PDB entry 7VN4 | X-ray diffraction, 2.10 A resolution | chains D and H of the 4 polymer chains in the assembly

== Chain D ==
Name: Maltodextrin-binding protein, Protein BRASSINAZOLE-RESISTANT 1
From: Serratia sp. (strain FS14)
UniProt: chimeric construct of A0A4P1LXE0, Q8S307: residues -347 to 20 from A0A4P1LXE0 (A0A4P1LXE0_SERSF) positions 3-370 (UniProt number = residue number + 350); residues 21-90 from Q8S307 positions 21-90 (same numbers)
Sequence (439 residues; numbered -348 to 90; the number before each row is that of its first residue; numbers below 1 keep their minus sign (Met-348 is residue -348)):
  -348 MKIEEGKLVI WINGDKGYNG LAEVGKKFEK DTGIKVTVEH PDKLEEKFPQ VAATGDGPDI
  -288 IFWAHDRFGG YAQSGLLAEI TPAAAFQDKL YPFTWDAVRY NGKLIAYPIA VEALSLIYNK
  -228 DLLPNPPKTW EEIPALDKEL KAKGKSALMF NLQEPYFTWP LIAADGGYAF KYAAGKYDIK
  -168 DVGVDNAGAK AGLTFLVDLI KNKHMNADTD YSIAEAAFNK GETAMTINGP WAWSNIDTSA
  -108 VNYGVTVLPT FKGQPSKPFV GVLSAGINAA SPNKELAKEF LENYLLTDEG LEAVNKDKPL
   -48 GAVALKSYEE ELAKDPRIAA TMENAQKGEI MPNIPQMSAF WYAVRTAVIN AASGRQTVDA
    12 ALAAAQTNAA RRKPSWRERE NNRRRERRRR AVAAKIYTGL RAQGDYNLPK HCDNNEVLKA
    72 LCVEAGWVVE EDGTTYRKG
Unresolved in the structure: 89-90
Sequence notes: initiating methionine (-348); engineered mutation Ala-266 (Asp84 in A0A4P1LXE0), Ala-265 (Lys85 in A0A4P1LXE0), Ala-176 (Glu174 in A0A4P1LXE0), Ala-175 (Asn175 in A0A4P1LXE0), Ala-109 (Lys241 in A0A4P1LXE0), Ala11 (Glu361 in A0A4P1LXE0), Ala14 (Lys364 in A0A4P1LXE0), Ala15 (Asp365 in A0A4P1LXE0)

== Chain H ==
Molecule: 15-nt DNA strand
Sequence (15 nucleotides; row label = number of the first residue in the row; numbers below 1 keep their minus sign (DT-3 is residue -3)):
    -3 TTTCCACGTG GAAAA

== Chain D / chain H interface ==
Pairs across the interface - 11 pairs, chain D then chain H:
  Arg23(D) with DT-3(H), base contact
  Asn33(D) with DT-1(H), base contact
  Arg36(D) with DT-2(H), sugar contact; DT-1(H), salt bridge to the phosphate
  Glu37(D) with DC0(H), base contact; DC1(H), hydrogen bond to the base
  Arg40(D) with DC0(H), salt bridge to the phosphate; DC1(H), salt bridge to the phosphate
  Lys61(D) with DA11(H), salt bridge to the phosphate
  His62(D) with DA10(H), hydrogen bond to the phosphate; DA11(H), salt bridge to the phosphate

== Overview ==
The chain D/chain H interface involves 7 residues from each chain, with 2 hydrogen bonds and 5 salt bridges.
Polar contacts include Glu37(D)-DC1(H), His62(D)-DA10(H) and Arg36(D)-DT-1(H).
Here chain D is Maltodextrin-binding protein, Protein BRASSINAZOLE-RESISTANT 1 (Serratia sp. (strain FS14))
and chain H is a 15-nt DNA strand. Entry 7VN4 (Crystal structure of MBP-fused BIL1/BZR1 (21-90) in complex
with double-stranded DNA contaning TCCACGTGGA) was determined by X-ray diffraction together with 7VN2, 7VN3,
7VN5, 7VN6, 7VN7 and 7VN8 from the same study.
